PDB entry 1OOP | X-ray diffraction, 3.00 A resolution | chains A and B of the 4 polymer chains in the assembly

[Chain A]
Protein: Coat protein VP1
Source organism: Swine vesicular disease virus (STRAIN UKG/27/72)
UniProt: P13900 (POLG_SVDVU); residues 1-283 here correspond to UniProt positions 569-851 (UniProt number = residue number + 568)
Sequence (283 residues; row label = number of the first residue in the row):
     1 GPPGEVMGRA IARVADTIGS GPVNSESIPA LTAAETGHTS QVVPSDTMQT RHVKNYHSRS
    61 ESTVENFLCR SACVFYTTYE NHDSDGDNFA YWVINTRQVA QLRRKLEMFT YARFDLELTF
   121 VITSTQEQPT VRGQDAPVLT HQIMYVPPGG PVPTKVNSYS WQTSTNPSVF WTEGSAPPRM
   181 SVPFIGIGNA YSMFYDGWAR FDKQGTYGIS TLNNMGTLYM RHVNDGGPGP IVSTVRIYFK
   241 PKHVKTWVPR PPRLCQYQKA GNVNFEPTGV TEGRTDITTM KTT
Unresolved in the structure: 1-12
Sequence notes: conflict Glu80 (Lys648 in P13900), Val182 (Ile750 in P13900)
Residues lining bound ligands: sphingosine (SPH): Ile94, Thr96, Phe114, Leu116, Leu118, Tyr145, Pro167, Ser168, Val169, Met180, Val182, Ile185, Tyr191, Ser192, Met193, Ile209, Leu212, Asn213, Met215, Leu218
Swiss-Prot annotation at these positions:
  - site: Thr283 (Cleavage)
Reported in the primary citation:
  - binding site for sphingosine: Ser192

[Chain B]
Protein: Coat protein VP2
Source organism: Swine vesicular disease virus (STRAIN UKG/27/72)
UniProt: P13900 (POLG_SVDVU); residues 1-261 here correspond to UniProt positions 70-330 (UniProt number = residue number + 69)
Sequence (261 residues; each row starts with the number of its first residue):
     1 SPSAEECGYS DRVRSITLGN STITTQECAN VVVGYGVWPT YLKDEEATAE DQPTQPDVAT
    61 CRFYTLESVM WQQSSPGWWW KFPDALSNMG LFGQNMQYHY LGRAGYTIHV QCNASKFHQG
   121 CLLVVCVPEA EMGCATLANK PDPKSLSKGE IANMFESQNS TGETAVQANV INAGMGVGVG
   181 NLTIFPHQWI NLRTNNSATI VMPYINSVPM DNMFRHNNFT LMVIPFAPLS YSTGATTYVP
   241 ITVTVAPMCA EYNGLRLAGK Q
Unresolved in the structure: 1-9
Swiss-Prot annotation at these positions:
  - site: Gln261 (Cleavage)
Reported in the primary citation:
  - specificity-determining residues: Ser160 to Ala165 (proposed by the authors, not directly observed)

[How chain A and chain B interact]
Residue-residue contacts (98):
  Ala34(A) - Trp189(B)
  Glu35(A) - Gln188(B)
  Glu35(A) - Trp189(B)  hydrogen bond (backbone-backbone)
  Glu35(A) - Asn191(B)  hydrogen bond
  Glu35(A) - Thr194(B)  hydrogen bond
  Glu35(A) - Asn195(B)
  Thr36(A) - Ala29(B)
  Thr36(A) - Val32(B)
  Thr36(A) - Gln188(B)
  Gly37(A) - His187(B)
  Thr110(A) - Glu129(B)
  Tyr111(A) - Glu129(B)  hydrogen bond
  Tyr111(A) - Ile205(B)
  Tyr111(A) - Asn206(B)
  Tyr111(A) - Ser207(B)
  Gly188(A) - Ser207(B)
  Asn189(A) - Ser207(B)  hydrogen bond (backbone-backbone)
  Asn189(A) - Pro209(B)
  Ala190(A) - Ser207(B)
  Ser192(A) - Glu129(B)
  Ser192(A) - Ser207(B)  hydrogen bond
  Phe194(A) - Glu129(B)
  Phe194(A) - Glu131(B)
  Tyr195(A) - Glu129(B)
  Tyr195(A) - Glu131(B)  hydrogen bond (backbone-side chain)
  Tyr195(A) - Arg215(B)  hydrogen bond (side chain-backbone)
  Tyr195(A) - His216(B)
  Asp196(A) - Lys81(B)  salt bridge
  Asp196(A) - Glu129(B)
  Asp196(A) - Ala130(B)
  Asp196(A) - Glu131(B)
  Asp196(A) - His216(B)
  Asp196(A) - Asn217(B)  hydrogen bond (backbone-backbone)
  Asp196(A) - Thr220(B)
  Gly197(A) - Arg215(B)
  Gly197(A) - His216(B)
  Trp198(A) - Leu146(B)  hydrophobic
  Trp198(A) - Arg215(B)  hydrogen bond (backbone-backbone)
  Trp198(A) - Asn217(B)
  Ala199(A) - Arg215(B)  hydrogen bond (backbone-side chain)
  Arg200(A) - Arg215(B)
  Phe201(A) - Asn212(B)
  Phe201(A) - Arg215(B)
  Phe201(A) - Lys260(B)
  Phe201(A) - Gln261(B)
  Asp202(A) - Lys260(B)  hydrogen bond (backbone-side chain)
  Asp202(A) - Gln261(B)  hydrogen bond (backbone-backbone)
  Lys203(A) - Asp84(B)  salt bridge
  Lys203(A) - Pro143(B)
  Lys203(A) - Phe214(B)  hydrogen bond (side chain-backbone)
  Gly205(A) - Lys140(B)
  Tyr207(A) - Glu131(B)
  Tyr207(A) - Met132(B)  hydrogen bond (side chain-backbone)
  Tyr207(A) - Leu146(B)  hydrophobic
  Gly208(A) - Glu131(B)
  Ile209(A) - Glu131(B)  hydrogen bond (backbone-side chain)
  Val248(A) - Tyr35(B)
  Val248(A) - Pro128(B)  hydrophobic
  Val248(A) - Ile205(B)  hydrophobic
  Pro249(A) - Ile184(B)
  Pro249(A) - Phe185(B)
  Arg250(A) - Pro128(B)  hydrogen bond (side chain-backbone)
  Arg250(A) - Glu129(B)  hydrogen bond (side chain-backbone)
  Arg250(A) - Ile184(B)
  Arg250(A) - Phe185(B)
  Pro251(A) - Val177(B)  hydrophobic
  Pro251(A) - Asn181(B)
  Pro251(A) - Ile184(B)
  Pro251(A) - Phe185(B)
  Pro252(A) - Val177(B)
  Arg253(A) - Gly176(B)
  Leu254(A) - Asn172(B)
  Leu254(A) - Gly176(B)  hydrogen bond (backbone-backbone)
  Leu254(A) - Val177(B)  hydrophobic
  Leu254(A) - Gly178(B)
  Cys255(A) - Asn172(B)  hydrogen bond
  Cys255(A) - Gly176(B)  hydrogen bond (backbone-backbone)
  Gln258(A) - Leu137(B)
  Lys259(A) - Leu137(B)
  Val263(A) - Glu131(B)
  Val263(A) - Met132(B)
  Val263(A) - Gly133(B)
  Asn264(A) - Gly133(B)
  Asn264(A) - Cys134(B)  hydrogen bond (side chain-backbone)
  Asn264(A) - Leu137(B)  hydrogen bond (side chain-backbone)
  Asn264(A) - Asn139(B)  hydrogen bond (side chain-backbone)
  Phe265(A) - Gly133(B)
  Phe265(A) - Leu137(B)
  Phe265(A) - Gln167(B)
  Phe265(A) - Asn172(B)
  Phe265(A) - Gly174(B)
  Phe265(A) - Met175(B)
  Phe265(A) - Gly176(B)
  Pro267(A) - Asn159(B)
  Pro267(A) - Gln167(B)
  Pro267(A) - Asn172(B)
  Thr268(A) - Ile171(B)
  Thr268(A) - Asn172(B)
Also at the interface, not in a pair above, chain A (43 interface residues in all): Met193, Glu266, Gly269, Val270
Also at the interface, not in a pair above, chain B (56 interface residues in all): Asn30, Tyr100, Thr136, Ala138, Pro141, Asn169, Leu182, Val208, Asn218

[Overview]
43 residues of chain A and 56 residues of chain B are in contact; the contacts include 24 hydrogen bonds and 2
salt bridges. Among the polar pairs are Asp196(A)-Lys81(B), Lys203(A)-Asp84(B) and Glu35(A)-Asn191(B). Chain A
binds sphingosine. From the paper: a binding site for sphingosine at Ser192(A); the specificity determinant
Ser160(B).
Chain A is Coat protein VP1 and chain B is Coat protein VP2, both from Swine vesicular disease virus (STRAIN
UKG/27/72); the structure, The Crystal Structure of Swine Vesicular Disease Virus, was determined by X-ray
diffraction.
